8E0F - chains B and D of the 4 polymer chains in the assembly; structure by X-ray diffraction, 2.70 A resolution.

== Chain B ==
Protein: Double-stranded RNA-specific editase 1
Organism: Homo sapiens
Notes: EC 3.5.4.37; fragment: adar2-r2d
UniProt: P78563 (RED1_HUMAN), isoform P78563-4; residues 215-701 here correspond to UniProt positions 243-729 (UniProt number = residue number + 28)
Chain sequence (488 residues; each row starts with the number of its first residue):
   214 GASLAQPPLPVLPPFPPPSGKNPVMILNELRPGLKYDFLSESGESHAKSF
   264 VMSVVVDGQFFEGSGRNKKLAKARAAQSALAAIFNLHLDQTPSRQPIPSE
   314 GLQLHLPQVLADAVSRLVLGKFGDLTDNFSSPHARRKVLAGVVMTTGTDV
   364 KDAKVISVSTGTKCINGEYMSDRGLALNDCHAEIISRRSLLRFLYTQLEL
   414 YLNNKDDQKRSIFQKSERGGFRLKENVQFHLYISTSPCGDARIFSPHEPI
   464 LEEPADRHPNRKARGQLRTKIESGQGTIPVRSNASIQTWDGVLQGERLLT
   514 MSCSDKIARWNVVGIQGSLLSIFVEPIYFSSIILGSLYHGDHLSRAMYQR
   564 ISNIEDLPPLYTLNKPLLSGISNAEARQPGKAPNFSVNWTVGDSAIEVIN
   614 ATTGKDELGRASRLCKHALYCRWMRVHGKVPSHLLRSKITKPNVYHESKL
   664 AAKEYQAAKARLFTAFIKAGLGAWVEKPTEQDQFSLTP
Unresolved in the structure: 214-234, 464-475, 701
Differences from the reference sequence: expression tag (214); engineered mutation Gln488 (Glu516 in P78563)
Bound ions: Zn2+: His394, Cys451, Cys516
Ligand contacts: inositol hexakisphosphate (IHP): Asn391, Asp392, Ile397, Arg400, Arg401, Thr513, Lys519, Arg522, Gly530, Ser531, Leu532, Lys629, Tyr658, Lys662, Tyr668, Lys672, Trp687, Val688, Glu689, Lys690, Asp695
Reported in the primary citation:
  - binding site for the 32-nt RNA strand: His259, Arg455, Gly489
  - conformationally variable residues (order/disorder transition, side-chain flip): His259, Leu464 to Lys475
  - binding site for the 32-nt RNA strand (chain D): Ser258

== Chain D ==
Molecule: 32-nt RNA strand
Sequence (32 nucleotides; each row starts with the number of its first residue):
     1 CGUAGCUAUCAGAGCCCCCCGGCAUCGCGAGC

== How chain B and chain D interact ==
Pairs across the interface (9; chain B residue first):
  Asn235(B) with A8(D), hydrogen bond to the sugar; U9(D), phosphate contact
  Val237(B) with A8(D), sugar contact
  Met238(B) with A8(D), sugar contact
  Asn241(B) with U7(D), hydrogen bond to the sugar
  Lys248(B) with U7(D), salt bridge to the phosphate
  Ser258(B) with C18(D), sugar contact; C19(D), hydrogen bond to the sugar
  Lys285(B) with A8(D), salt bridge to the phosphate
Also at the interface, not in a pair above, chain B (8 interface residues in all): Lys282

== In short ==
The interface between chain B and chain D involves 8 residues on one side and 5 on the other, with 3 hydrogen
bonds and 2 salt bridges. Polar contacts include Asn235(B)-A8(D), Asn241(B)-U7(D) and Ser258(B)-C19(D). The
paper reports a binding site for the 32-nt RNA strand at His259(B), Arg455(B) and Gly489(B); a binding site
for the 32-nt RNA strand (chain D) at Ser258(B).
Here chain B is Double-stranded RNA-specific editase 1 (Homo sapiens) and chain D is a 32-nt RNA strand. Entry
8E0F (Human Adenosine Deaminase Acting on dsRNA (ADAR2-RD) bound to dsRNA containing a G-G pair adjacent to
...) was determined by X-ray diffraction (same publication as 8E4X).
